PDB entry 7JVK | X-ray diffraction, 2.20 A resolution | chains B and C of the 4 polymer chains in the assembly

Chain B (and C):
Name: L-ornithine N(5)-monooxygenase
Organism: Neosartorya fumigata
Notes: EC 1.14.13.196; chain C of this document is another copy of the same molecule, construct and numbering; everything in this record applies to it too
UniProtKB: E9QYP0 (SIDA_ASPFU); numbering as in UniProt (aligned over 1-501)
Chain sequence (501 residues; each row starts with the number of its first residue):
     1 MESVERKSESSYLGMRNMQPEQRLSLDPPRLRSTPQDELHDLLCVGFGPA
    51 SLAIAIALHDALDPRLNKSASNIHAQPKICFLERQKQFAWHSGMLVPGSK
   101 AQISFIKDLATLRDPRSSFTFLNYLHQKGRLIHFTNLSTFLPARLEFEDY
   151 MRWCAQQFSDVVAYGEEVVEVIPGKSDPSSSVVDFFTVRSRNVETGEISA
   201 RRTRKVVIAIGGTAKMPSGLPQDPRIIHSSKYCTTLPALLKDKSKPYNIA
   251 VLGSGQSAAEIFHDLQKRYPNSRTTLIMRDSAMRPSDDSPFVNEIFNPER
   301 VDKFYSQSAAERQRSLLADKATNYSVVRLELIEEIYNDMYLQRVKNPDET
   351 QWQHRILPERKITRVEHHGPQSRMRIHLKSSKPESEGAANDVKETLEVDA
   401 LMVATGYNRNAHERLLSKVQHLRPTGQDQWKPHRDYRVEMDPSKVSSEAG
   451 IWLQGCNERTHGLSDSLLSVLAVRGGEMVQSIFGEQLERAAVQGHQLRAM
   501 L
Unresolved in the structure: 1-30, 383-393, 490-501 (chain C: 1-29, 177-180, 384-393, 490-501)
Construct notes: engineered mutation Ala101 (Met in E9QYP0)
Swiss-Prot annotation at these positions:
  - binding site (FAD): Glu83 to His91, Gln102, Val168, Ser466 to Leu468
  - binding site (substrate): Lys107, Asn293 to Phe296, Asn323, Ser469
  - binding site (NADP(+)): Ser254 to Ser257, Arg279, Asn323 to Ser325
Bound ions: Ca2+: Asp288 (shared with 1 residue of chain A)
Residues lining bound ligands: FAD (flavin-adenine dinucleotide): Val45, Gly46, Phe47, Gly48, Pro49, Ala50, Ser51, Leu82, Glu83, Arg84, Gln85, Ala89, Trp90, His91, Met94, Arg144, Glu166, Glu167, Val168, Ala209, Ile210, Gly211, Gly212, Ser257, Asn323, Tyr324, Gly406, Tyr407, Arg409, Leu415, Gly455, Ser466, Leu467, Leu468
From the paper describing this entry:
  - mutagenesis - M101A: unchanged binding to L-Orn
  - mutagenesis - M101A: unchanged binding to NADPH
  - mutagenesis - M101A: unchanged catalytic activity on NADPH
  - mutagenesis - M101A (2-fold): decreased catalytic activity on hydrogen peroxide
  - mutagenesis - M101A: decreased catalytic activity on L-Orn
  - binding site for flavin-adenine dinucleotide: Tyr324

Chain B / chain C interface:
Pairs across the interface - 36 pairs, chain B then chain C:
  Ala282(B) - Phe291(C)  hydrophobic
  Ala282(B) - Val292(C)  hydrophobic
  Met283(B) - Phe291(C)  hydrophobic
  Met283(B) - Val292(C)
  Arg284(B) - Val292(C)
  Arg284(B) - Ala318(C)  hydrogen bond (side chain-backbone)
  Arg284(B) - Asp319(C)  salt bridge
  Pro285(B) - Asp287(C)
  Pro285(B) - Ser289(C)
  Asp287(B) - Pro285(C)
  Ser289(B) - Pro285(C)
  Ser289(B) - Leu329(C)
  Pro290(B) - Ile332(C)
  Pro290(B) - Tyr336(C)  hydrophobic
  Phe291(B) - Ala282(C)  hydrophobic
  Phe291(B) - Met283(C)  hydrophobic
  Phe291(B) - Ile332(C)  hydrophobic
  Phe291(B) - Tyr336(C)  hydrophobic
  Phe291(B) - Met339(C)  hydrophobic
  Phe291(B) - Ile356(C)  hydrophobic
  Val292(B) - Ala282(C)
  Val292(B) - Met283(C)
  Glu294(B) - Tyr336(C)  hydrogen bond
  Gln307(B) - Lys382(C)
  Arg314(B) - Lys382(C)
  Arg314(B) - Pro383(C)
  Ala318(B) - Arg284(C)
  Asp319(B) - Arg284(C)  hydrogen bond (backbone-side chain)
  Leu329(B) - Ser289(C)
  Ile332(B) - Phe291(C)  hydrophobic
  Tyr336(B) - Pro290(C)  hydrophobic
  Tyr336(B) - Phe291(C)  hydrophobic
  Tyr336(B) - Glu294(C)  hydrogen bond
  Ile356(B) - Phe291(C)  hydrophobic
  Lys382(B) - Glu311(C)
  Lys382(B) - Arg314(C)
Also at the interface, not in a pair above, chain B (23 interface residues in all): Glu333, Ile335, Met339, Glu359
Also at the interface, not in a pair above, chain C (25 interface residues in all): Gln307, Glu333, Ile335, Glu359

Overview:
23 residues of chain B and 25 residues of chain C are in contact, with 4 hydrogen bonds and 1 salt bridge.
Polar contacts include Arg284(B)-Asp319(C), Arg284(B)-Ala318(C) and Glu294(B)-Tyr336(C). Chain B binds
flavin-adenine dinucleotide. The paper reports a binding site for flavin-adenine dinucleotide at Tyr324(B);
M101A of chain B reduces catalytic activity on hydrogen peroxide.
Chain B and chain C are both L-ornithine N(5)-monooxygenase (Neosartorya fumigata); the structure, Structure
of the M101A variant of the SidA ornithine hydroxylase with the FAD in the "out" ..., was determined by X-ray
diffraction together with 7JVL from the same study.
